6FI5 - chains A and B; structure by X-ray diffraction, 1.70 A resolution.

[Chain A]
Molecule: 14-3-3 protein sigma
Source organism: Homo sapiens
UniProtKB: P31947 (1433S_HUMAN); residue numbers follow UniProt; this construct covers 1-231
Amino-acid sequence (236 residues; each row starts with the number of its first residue; numbers below 1 keep their minus sign (Gly-4 is residue -4)):
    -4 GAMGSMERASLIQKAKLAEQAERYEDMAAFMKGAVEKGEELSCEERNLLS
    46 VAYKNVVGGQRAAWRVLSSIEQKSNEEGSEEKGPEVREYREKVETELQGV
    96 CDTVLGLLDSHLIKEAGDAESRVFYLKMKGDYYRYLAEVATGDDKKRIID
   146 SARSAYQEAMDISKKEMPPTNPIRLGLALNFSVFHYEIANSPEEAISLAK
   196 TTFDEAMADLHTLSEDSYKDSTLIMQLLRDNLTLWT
Unresolved in the structure: 72-77, 137-138
Differences from the reference sequence: expression tag (-4 to 0)
Swiss-Prot annotation at these positions:
  - site (Interaction with phosphoserine on interacting protein): Arg56, Arg129
  - modified residue (Phosphoserine): Ser5, Ser74
Bound ions: Na+ site 1 near Glu2 (its only coordinating residue here); Na+ site 2: Gln8, Glu80; Mg2+: Glu35, Glu110, Glu188; Na+ site 3 near Glu89 (its only coordinating residue here); Na+ site 4 near Glu161 (its only coordinating residue here)
Small-molecule neighbours: (2S)-2-(diphenylmethyl)pyrrolidine (60H): Asn42, Ser45, Val46, Phe119, Lys122, Pro167, Ile168, Gly171, Leu172, Ile219

[Chain B]
Molecule: Thr-pro-sep-leu-pro-dal
Amino-acid sequence (6 residues; each row starts with the number of its first residue):
     3 TPSLPA
Modified / non-standard residues: Ser5 (phosphoserine; SEP); Ala8 (D-alanine; DAL)
Covalent attachments: (2S)-2-(diphenylmethyl)pyrrolidine (60H) linked to Ala8

[Interface between chain A and chain B]
Contacting residue pairs (19; chain A residue first):
  Ser45(A) - Ala8(B)
  Val46(A) - Ala8(B)
  Lys49(A) - Ala8(B)
  Arg56(A) - Ser5(B)
  Arg129(A) - Ser5(B)
  Tyr130(A) - Ser5(B)
  Gly171(A) - Leu6(B)
  Leu174(A) - Pro4(B)
  Leu174(A) - Ser5(B)
  Leu174(A) - Leu6(B)
  Asn175(A) - Ser5(B)
  Asn175(A) - Leu6(B)  hydrogen bond (side chain-backbone)
  Val178(A) - Pro4(B)
  Tyr181(A) - Thr3(B)
  Glu182(A) - Thr3(B)  hydrogen bond (side chain-backbone)
  Leu222(A) - Pro7(B)
  Asn226(A) - Thr3(B)
  Asn226(A) - Pro4(B)  hydrogen bond (side chain-backbone)
  Trp230(A) - Thr3(B)  hydrogen bond
Other interface residues (no listed pair), chain A (18 interface residues in all): Lys122, Ile219, Leu229

[Summary]
Chain A and chain B form an interface of 18 and 6 residues respectively, with 4 hydrogen bonds. Polar pairs
include Asn175(A)-Leu6(B), Glu182(A)-Thr3(B) and Asn226(A)-Pro4(B). Ligands of chain A:
(2S)-2-(diphenylmethyl)pyrrolidine. Covalently linked (2S)-2-(diphenylmethyl)pyrrolidine: at Ala8(B). Gln8(A)
and Glu80(A) coordinate Na+ site 2.
Here chain A is 14-3-3 protein sigma (Homo sapiens) and chain B is Thr-pro-sep-leu-pro-dal. Entry 6FI5
(Crystal structure of C-terminal modified Tau peptide-hybrid 3.2d with 14-3-3sigma) was determined by X-ray
diffraction (same publication as 6FAU, 6FAV, 6FAW, 6FBW, 6FBY and 6FI4).
